PDB entry 6LYI | X-ray diffraction, 2.49 A resolution | chain A

[Chain A]
Molecule: N-methyltransferase CkTbS
Source organism: Camellia sinensis var. assamica
Amino-acid sequence (371 residues; each row starts with the number of its first residue; numbering starts at 0):
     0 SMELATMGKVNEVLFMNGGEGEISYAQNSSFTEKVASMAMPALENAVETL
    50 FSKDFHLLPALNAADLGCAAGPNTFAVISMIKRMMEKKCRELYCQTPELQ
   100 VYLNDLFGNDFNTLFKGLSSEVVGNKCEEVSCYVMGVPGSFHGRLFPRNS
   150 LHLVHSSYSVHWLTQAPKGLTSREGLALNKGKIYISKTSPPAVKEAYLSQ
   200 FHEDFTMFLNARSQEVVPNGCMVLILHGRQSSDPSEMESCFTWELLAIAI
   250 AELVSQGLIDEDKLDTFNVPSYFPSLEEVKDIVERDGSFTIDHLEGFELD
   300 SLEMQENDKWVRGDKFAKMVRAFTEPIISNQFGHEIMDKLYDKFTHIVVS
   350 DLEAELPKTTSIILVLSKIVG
Unresolved in the structure: 0-27, 69-70, 107-124, 370
Reported in the primary citation:
  - mutagenesis - H226R: increased catalytic activity on 5
  - mutagenesis - T241I: increased catalytic activity

[In short]
The paper reports that H226R increases catalytic activity on 5; T241I increases catalytic activity.
Chain A is N-methyltransferase CkTbS (Camellia sinensis var. assamica); the structure, Crystal structure of a
N-methyltransferase CkTbS from Camellia assamica var. kucha, was determined by X-ray diffraction (same
publication as 6LYH).
